7RC6 - chains A and C; structure by X-ray diffraction, 1.71 A resolution.

Chain A:
Molecule: Methyltransferase family protein
From: Microvirgula aerodenitrificans DSM 15089
UniProtKB: A0A329B7M1 (A0A329B7M1_9NEIS); numbering as in UniProt (aligned over 1-384)
Amino-acid sequence (384 residues; each row starts with the number of its first residue):
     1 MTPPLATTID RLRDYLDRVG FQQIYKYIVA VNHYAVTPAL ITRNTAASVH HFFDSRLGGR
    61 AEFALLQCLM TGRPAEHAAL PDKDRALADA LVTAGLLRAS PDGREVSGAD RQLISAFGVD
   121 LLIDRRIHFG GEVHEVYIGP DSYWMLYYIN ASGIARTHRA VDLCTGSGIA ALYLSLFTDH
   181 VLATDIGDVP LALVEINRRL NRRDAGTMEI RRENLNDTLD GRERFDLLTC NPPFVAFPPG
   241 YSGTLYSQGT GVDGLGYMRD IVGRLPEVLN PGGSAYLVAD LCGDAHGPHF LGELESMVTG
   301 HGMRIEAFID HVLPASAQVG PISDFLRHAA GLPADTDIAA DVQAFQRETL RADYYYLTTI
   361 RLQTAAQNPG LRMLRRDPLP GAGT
Disordered / not traced: 377-384
Bound ions: Na+: Asn231, Pro232 (shared with Asn1(C) of chain C)
Small-molecule neighbours: S-adenosylhomocysteine (SAH): Tyr137, Ile138, Ser142, Met145, Cys164, Thr165, Gly166, Ile169, Asp185, Ile186, Gly187, Pro190, Glu213, Asn214, Leu215, Asn231, Pro232, Pro233, Leu245, Tyr246, Tyr257
Reported in the primary citation:
  - contacts within the chain: Tyr137-Asp141 (hydrogen bond), Asp141-Asn231 (hydrogen bond)
  - Na+ coordination: Asn231
  - binding site for Na+: Phe234
  - catalytic residues: Tyr137, Asp141 (proposed by the authors, not directly observed)
  - mutagenesis - Y137F, D141A, D141N, N231A, F234A: abolished catalytic activity with Aeronamide A peptide (chain C)
  - mutagenesis - V235A: unchanged catalytic activity with Aeronamide A peptide (chain C)
  - mutagenesis - Y137F, D141A, D141N, N231A, F234A: abolished catalytic activity on AerADL,34

Chain C:
Molecule: Aeronamide A peptide
From: Microvirgula aerodenitrificans DSM 15089
Amino-acid sequence (34 residues; row label = number of the first residue in the row; numbers below 1 keep their minus sign (DAL-11 is residue -11)):
   -11 AAAAVVTYLG AANVVGAANG TVTANAVANT NAVA
Disordered / not traced: -11 to -6, 5-22
Modified positions: Ala-11, Ala-9, Ala-1, Ala5 (D-alanine; DAL); Val-7, Val3, Val15, Val21 (D-valine; DVA); Thr-5, Thr9, Thr11 (D-threonine; DTH); Leu-3 (D-leucine; DLE); Asn1, Asn7, Asn13, Asn17, Asn19 (D-asparagine; DSG)
Bound ions: Na+: Asn1 (shared with Asn231(A), Pro232(A) of chain A)

Chain A / chain C interface:
Residue-residue contacts (25; chain A residue first):
  Val36(A) with Tyr-4(C)
  Ile127(A) with Gly4(C)
  His134(A) with Val2(C), hydrogen bond (side chain-backbone); Val3(C)
  Tyr137(A) with Ala0(C); Asn1(C), hydrogen bond (side chain-backbone); Val2(C); Val3(C)
  Pro140(A) with Leu-3(C)
  Asp141(A) with Ala0(C); Asn1(C)
  Trp144(A) with Leu-3(C)
  Asn231(A) with Asn1(C)
  Phe234(A) with Ala0(C); Asn1(C)
  Val235(A) with Ala0(C)
  Tyr246(A) with Asn1(C); Val2(C)
  Ser247(A) with Asn1(C)
  His311(A) with Tyr-4(C), hydrogen bond (side chain-backbone); Leu-3(C)
  Leu313(A) with Gly-2(C)
  Gln318(A) with Gly-2(C); Ala-1(C), hydrogen bond (side chain-backbone)
  Phe325(A) with Val2(C), hydrophobic
Other interface residues (no listed pair), chain A (25 interface residues in all): Thr37, Ile138, Gly139, Pro232, Phe237, Asp280, Ala317, Pro321, Leu357
Other interface residues (no listed pair), chain C (10 interface residues in all): Thr-5
The authors on this interface:
  - interface residues, chain A: Pro321(A)

Summary:
25 residues of chain A and 10 residues of chain C are in contact; the contacts include 4 hydrogen bonds. Polar
pairs include His134(A)-Val2(C), Tyr137(A)-Asn1(C) and His311(A)-Tyr-4(C). The paper reports catalytic
residues Tyr137(A) and Asp141(A); Y137F, D141A and D141N of chain A, among others, abolish catalytic activity
with Aeronamide A peptide (chain C); 6 substitutions were tested in all.
Here chain A is Methyltransferase family protein and chain C is Aeronamide A peptide, both from Microvirgula
aerodenitrificans DSM 15089. Entry 7RC6 (Aeronamide N-methyltransferase, AerE, bound to modified peptide
substrate, AerA-DL,34) was determined by X-ray diffraction together with 7RC2, 7RC3, 7RC4 and 7RC5 from the
same study.
